PDB entry 7F7H | X-ray diffraction, 3.19 A resolution | chains B and E of the 3 polymer chains in the assembly

Chain B:
Protein: Light chain of A8-1 Fab
Source organism: Homo sapiens
Notes: antibody fragment or engineered binder
Amino-acid sequence (212 residues; row label = number of the first residue in the row):
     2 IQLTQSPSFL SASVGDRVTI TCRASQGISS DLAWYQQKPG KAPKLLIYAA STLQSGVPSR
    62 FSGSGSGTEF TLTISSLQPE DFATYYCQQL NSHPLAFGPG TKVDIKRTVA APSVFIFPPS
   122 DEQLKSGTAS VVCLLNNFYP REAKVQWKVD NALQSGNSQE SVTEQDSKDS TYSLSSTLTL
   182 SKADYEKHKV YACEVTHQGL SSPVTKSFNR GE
Cystine bridges: Cys-23/Cys-88, Cys-134/Cys-194

Chain E:
Protein: Spike glycoprotein S1
Source organism: Severe acute respiratory syndrome coronavirus 2
Notes: fragment: RBD domain
UniProtKB: P0DTC2 (SPIKE_SARS2); numbering as in UniProt (aligned over 334-515)
Amino-acid sequence (182 residues; row label = number of the first residue in the row):
   334 NLCPFGEVFN ATRFASVYAW NRKRISNCVA DYSVLYNSAS FSTFKCYGVS PTKLNDLCFT
   394 NVYADSFVIR GDEVRQIAPG QTGKIADYNY KLPDDFTGCV IAWNSNNLDS KVGGNYNYLY
   454 RLFRKSNLKP FERDISTEIY QAGSTPCNGV EGFNCYFPLQ SYGFQPTNGV GYQPYRVVVL
   514 SF
Cystine bridges: Cys-379/Cys-432, Cys-480/Cys-488
Curated features (UniProtKB/Swiss-Prot):
  - region: Arg-403 to Asp-405 (Integrin-binding motif), Asn-448 to Phe-456 (Immunodominant HLA epitope recognized by the CD8+)
  - glycosylation: Asn-343 (N-linked (GlcNAc...) (complex) asparagine)
  - natural variant: Gly-339 (G339D: In strain: Omicron/BA.1, Omicron/BA.2 and 4 more; G339H: In strain: Omicron/BA.2.75, Omicron/XBB.1.5 and 1 more), Arg-346 (R346K: In strain: Mu/B.1.621; R346T: In strain: Omicron/BQ.1.1, Omicron/XBB.1.5 and 1 more), Leu-368 (L368I: In strain: Omicron/XBB.1.5, Omicron/EG.5.1), Ser-371 (S371F: In strain: Omicron/BA.2, Omicron/BA.2.12.1 and 6 more; S371L: In strain: Omicron/BA.1), Ser-373 (S373P: In strain: Omicron/BA.1, Omicron/BA.2 and 7 more), Ser-375 (S375F: In strain: Omicron/BA.1, Omicron/BA.2 and 7 more), Thr-376 (T376A: In strain: Omicron/BA.2, Omicron/BA.2.12.1 and 5 more), Asp-405 (D405N: In strain: Omicron/BA.2, Omicron/BA.2.12.1 and 6 more), Arg-408 (R408S: In strain: Omicron/BA.2, Omicron/BA.2.12.1 and 6 more), Lys-417 (K417N: In strain: Beta/B.1.351, Omicron/BA.1 and 8 more; K417T: In strain: Gamma/P.1), Asn-440 (N440K: In strain: Omicron/BA.1, Omicron/BA.2 and 7 more), Lys-444 (K444T: In strain: Omicron/BQ.1.1), 16 further natural variant entries in UniProt
  - mutagenesis: Asn-343 (N343Q: Reduced viral infectivity), Leu-452 (L452R: Increased resistance to neutralizing antibodies. Decreases HLA binding to NF9 epitope. Increased binding affinity to human ACE2), Tyr-453 (Y453F: Decreased HLA binding to NF9 epitope. Increased binding affinity to human ACE2), Ala-475 (A475V: Increased resistance to neutralizing antibodies), Val-483 (V483A: Increased resistance to neutralizing antibodies), Glu-484 (E484D: Increased replication in human TMEM106B overexpressing cells), Phe-490 (F490L: Increased resistance to neutralizing antibodies and human covalescent sera neutralization), Gln-493 (Q493N: Reduced host ACE2-binding affinity in vitro; Q493Y: Reduced host ACE2-binding affinity in vitro), Asn-501 (N501T: Reduced host ACE2-binding affinity in vitro; N501Y: Increased binding affinity to human ACE2)

Interface between chain B and chain E:
Contacting residue pairs (16; chain B residue first):
  Gln-27(B) / Gly-502(E)
  Gly-28(B) / Asn-501(E)
  Gly-28(B) / Gly-502(E)  hydrogen bond (backbone-backbone)
  Gly-28(B) / Tyr-505(E)
  Ile-29(B) / Tyr-505(E)  hydrophobic
  Ser-30(B) / Gly-496(E)  hydrogen bond (side chain-backbone)
  Ser-30(B) / Gln-498(E)  hydrogen bond
  Ser-30(B) / Asn-501(E)  hydrogen bond
  Asp-32(B) / Tyr-505(E)
  Ser-67(B) / Gln-498(E)  hydrogen bond
  Gly-68(B) / Thr-500(E)
  Gln-90(B) / Tyr-505(E)  hydrogen bond
  Leu-91(B) / Tyr-505(E)
  Asn-92(B) / Tyr-505(E)
  Ser-93(B) / Lys-417(E)
  His-94(B) / Lys-417(E)
Interface residues without a listed pair, chain E (10 interface residues in all): Arg-403, Val-503, Gly-504

In short:
12 residues of chain B and 10 residues of chain E are in contact; the contacts include 6 hydrogen bonds. Polar
pairs include Ser-30(B)/Gly-496(E), Ser-30(B)/Gln-498(E) and Ser-30(B)/Asn-501(E). UniProt lists 9 mutagenesis
sites on chain E.
Here chain B is Light chain of A8-1 Fab (Homo sapiens) and chain E is Spike glycoprotein S1 (Severe acute
respiratory syndrome coronavirus 2). Entry 7F7H (SARS-CoV-2 S protein RBD in complex with A8-1 Fab) was
determined by X-ray diffraction.
